PDB entry 7PBM | electron microscopy, 3.20 A resolution | chains A and B of the 10 polymer chains in the assembly

== Chain A (and B) ==
Molecule: Holliday junction ATP-dependent DNA helicase RuvB
From: Streptococcus thermophilus
Notes: EC 3.6.4.12; chain B of this document is another copy of the same molecule, construct and numbering; everything in this record applies to it too
UniProtKB: A0A2U2MES7 (A0A2U2MES7_STRTR); numbering as in UniProt (aligned over 19-333)
Chain sequence (315 residues; each row starts with the number of its first residue):
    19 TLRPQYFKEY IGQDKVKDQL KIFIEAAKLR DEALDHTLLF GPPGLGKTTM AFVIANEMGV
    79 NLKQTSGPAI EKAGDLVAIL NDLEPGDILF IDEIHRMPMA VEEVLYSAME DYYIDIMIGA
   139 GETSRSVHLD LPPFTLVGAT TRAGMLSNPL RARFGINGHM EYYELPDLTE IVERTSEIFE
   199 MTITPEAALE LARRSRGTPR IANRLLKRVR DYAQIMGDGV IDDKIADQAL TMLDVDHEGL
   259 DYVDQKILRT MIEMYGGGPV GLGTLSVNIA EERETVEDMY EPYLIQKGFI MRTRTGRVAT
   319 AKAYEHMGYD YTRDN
Not modelled in the structure: 331-333
Metal / ion sites: Mg2+: T66 (together with ATP-gamma-S)
Small-molecule neighbours:
  - ATP-gamma-S (AGS; phosphothiophosphoric acid-adenylate ester): L20, R21, P22, Y28, I29, P61, G62, L63, G64, K65, T66, T67, T159, Y181, I189, P217, R218, N221
  - ATP-gamma-S: E128, P167, R171

== How chain A and chain B interact ==
Pairs across the interface (44):
  Q37(A) - M250(B)
  I40(A) - M250(B)  hydrophobic
  F41(A) - R226(B)
  F41(A) - D229(B)
  A44(A) - D229(B)
  A44(A) - I233(B)  hydrophobic
  L47(A) - I233(B)  hydrophobic
  R48(A) - R228(B)
  R48(A) - D229(B)  salt bridge
  R48(A) - Q232(B)  hydrogen bond
  D53(A) - R226(B)  salt bridge
  M117(A) - R114(B)
  E121(A) - H113(B)  salt bridge
  E121(A) - R114(B)  salt bridge
  Y124(A) - E111(B)
  E128(A) - R21(B)  salt bridge
  E128(A) - R218(B)  salt bridge
  D129(A) - R21(B)  salt bridge
  Y131(A) - Q82(B)  hydrogen bond
  D133(A) - Q82(B)
  D133(A) - A87(B)
  M135(A) - A87(B)
  M135(A) - D93(B)
  S142(A) - A96(B)
  S144(A) - Q82(B)
  H146(A) - Q82(B)  hydrogen bond
  R160(A) - E290(B)  salt bridge
  A161(A) - M297(B)  hydrophobic
  G162(A) - T293(B)
  G162(A) - D296(B)
  M163(A) - E292(B)
  A170(A) - R218(B)
  R171(A) - R218(B)
  G173(A) - R222(B)
  G173(A) - R226(B)
  H177(A) - V261(B)
  H177(A) - E289(B)  salt bridge
  E179(A) - Y260(B)
  I303(A) - V285(B)  hydrophobic
  Q304(A) - V285(B)
  Q304(A) - A288(B)
  R310(A) - T282(B)  hydrogen bond
  R312(A) - P277(B)  hydrogen bond (side chain-backbone)
  R312(A) - T313(B)  hydrogen bond (side chain-backbone)
Other interface residues (no listed pair), chain A (43 interface residues in all): K33, E43, F58, A118, V122, T159, P167, R169, F172, I174, Y180, P300
Other interface residues (no listed pair), chain B (40 interface residues in all): P61, T83, S84, P86, Y230, M234, L251, V278, G281, N286, Y298

== Summary ==
43 residues of chain A and 40 residues of chain B are in contact; the contacts include 6 hydrogen bonds and 9
salt bridges. Polar contacts include R48(A)-D229(B), D53(A)-R226(B) and E121(A)-H113(B). Ligands of chain A:
ATP-gamma-S.
Chain A and chain B are both Holliday junction ATP-dependent DNA helicase RuvB (Streptococcus thermophilus);
the structure, RuvAB branch migration motor complexed to the Holliday junction - RuvB AAA+ state s2 [t2
dataset], was determined by electron microscopy together with 7PBL, 7PBN, 7PBO, 7PBP, 7PBQ, 7PBR and 3 further
entries from the same study.
